3AYX - chains A and C of the 4 polymer chains in the assembly; structure by X-ray diffraction, 1.18 A resolution.

Chain A (and C):
Molecule: Membrane-bound hydrogenase large subunit
From: Hydrogenovibrio marinus
Notes: EC 1.12.5.1; chain C of this document is another copy of the same molecule, construct and numbering; everything in this record applies to it too
Reference sequence: F2Z6J6 (F2Z6J6_HYDMR); residue numbers follow UniProt; this construct covers 1-596
Sequence (596 residues; each row starts with the number of its first residue):
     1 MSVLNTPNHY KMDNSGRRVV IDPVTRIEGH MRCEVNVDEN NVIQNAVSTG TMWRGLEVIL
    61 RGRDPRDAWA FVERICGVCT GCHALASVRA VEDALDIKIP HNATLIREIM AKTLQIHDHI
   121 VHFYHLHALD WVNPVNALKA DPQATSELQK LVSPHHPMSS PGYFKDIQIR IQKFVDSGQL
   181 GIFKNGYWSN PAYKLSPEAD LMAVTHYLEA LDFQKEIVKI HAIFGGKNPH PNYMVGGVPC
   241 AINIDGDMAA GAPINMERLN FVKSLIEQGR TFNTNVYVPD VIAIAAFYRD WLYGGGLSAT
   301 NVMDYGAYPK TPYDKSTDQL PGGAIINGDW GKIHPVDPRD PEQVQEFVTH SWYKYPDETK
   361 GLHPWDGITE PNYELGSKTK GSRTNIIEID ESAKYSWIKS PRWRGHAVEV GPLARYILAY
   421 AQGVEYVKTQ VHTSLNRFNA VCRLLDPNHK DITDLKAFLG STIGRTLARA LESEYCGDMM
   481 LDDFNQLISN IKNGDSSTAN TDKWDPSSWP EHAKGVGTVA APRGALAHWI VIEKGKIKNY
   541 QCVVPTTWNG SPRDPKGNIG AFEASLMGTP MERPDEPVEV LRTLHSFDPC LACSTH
Not modelled in the structure: 1
Metal / ion sites: Mg2+: Glu-57, Cys-542; Ni2+: Cys-76, Cys-79, Cys-590, Cys-593; Fe2+: Cys-79, Cys-593
Small-molecule neighbours:
  - carbon monoxide: Cys-79, Cys-82, His-83, Ala-521, Arg-523, Leu-526, Val-544, Pro-545, Cys-590, Cys-593
  - cyanide ion (CYN), molecule 1: Cys-79, Cys-82, Ala-521, Pro-522, Arg-523, Pro-545, Cys-593
  - cyanide ion (CYN), molecule 2: Cys-79, Arg-523, Val-544, Pro-545, Thr-546, Cys-590, Cys-593
  - oxygen atom: Glu-28, Ile-75, Cys-76, Gly-77, Val-78, Cys-79, Arg-523, Cys-590, Leu-591, Ala-592, Cys-593, Ser-594

How chain A and chain C interact:
Contacting residue pairs (26; chain A residue first):
  Gln-143(A) / Lys-150(C)
  Lys-150(A) / Pro-161(C)
  Pro-154(A) / Ser-160(C)  hydrogen bond (backbone-side chain)
  Pro-154(A) / Gly-162(C)
  His-155(A) / Asp-166(C)  salt bridge
  His-156(A) / Ser-160(C)  hydrogen bond (backbone-side chain)
  Pro-157(A) / Pro-157(C)
  Pro-157(A) / Met-158(C)
  Pro-157(A) / Ser-159(C)  hydrogen bond (backbone-backbone)
  Pro-157(A) / Ser-160(C)  hydrogen bond (backbone-side chain)
  Pro-157(A) / Tyr-163(C)  hydrophobic
  Met-158(A) / Pro-157(C)
  Met-158(A) / Met-158(C)  hydrophobic
  Met-158(A) / Ser-160(C)
  Ser-159(A) / Pro-157(C)  hydrogen bond (backbone-backbone)
  Ser-159(A) / Ser-159(C)
  Ser-159(A) / Ser-160(C)  hydrogen bond
  Ser-160(A) / Pro-154(C)  hydrogen bond (side chain-backbone)
  Ser-160(A) / His-156(C)  hydrogen bond (side chain-backbone)
  Ser-160(A) / Pro-157(C)  hydrogen bond (side chain-backbone)
  Ser-160(A) / Met-158(C)
  Ser-160(A) / Ser-159(C)  hydrogen bond
  Pro-161(A) / Lys-150(C)
  Gly-162(A) / Pro-154(C)
  Tyr-163(A) / Pro-157(C)  hydrophobic
  Asp-166(A) / His-155(C)  salt bridge
Interface residues without a listed pair, chain C (13 interface residues in all): Gln-143

In short:
The chain A/chain C interface involves 13 residues from each chain, with 10 hydrogen bonds and 2 salt bridges.
Among the polar pairs are His-155(A)/Asp-166(C), Pro-154(A)/Ser-160(C) and His-156(A)/Ser-160(C). Bound to
chain A: carbon monoxide, oxygen atom and cyanide ion.
Chain A and chain C are both Membrane-bound hydrogenase large subunit (Hydrogenovibrio marinus); the
structure, Membrane-bound respiratory [NiFe] hydrogenase from Hydrogenovibrio marinus in an H2-reduced
condition, was determined by X-ray diffraction together with 5Y34 and 3AYZ from the same study.
